9BBC - chains A and D of the 8 polymer chains in the assembly; structure by electron microscopy, 3.30 A resolution.

# Chain A
Molecule: TCRa
Organism: Homo sapiens
Chain sequence (273 residues; each row starts with the number of its first residue):
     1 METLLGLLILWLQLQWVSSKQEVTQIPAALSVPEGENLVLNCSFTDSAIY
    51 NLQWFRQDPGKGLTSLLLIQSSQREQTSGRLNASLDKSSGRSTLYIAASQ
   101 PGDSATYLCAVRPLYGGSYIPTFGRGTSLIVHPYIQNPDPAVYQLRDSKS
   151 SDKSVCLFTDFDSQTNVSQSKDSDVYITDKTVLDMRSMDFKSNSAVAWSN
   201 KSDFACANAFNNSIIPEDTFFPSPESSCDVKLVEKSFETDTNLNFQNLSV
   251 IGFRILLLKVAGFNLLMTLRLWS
Not modelled in the structure: 1-20
Cystine bridges: Cys-42/Cys-109, Cys-156/Cys-206
Covalent attachments: N-acetylglucosamine (NAG) linked to Asn-41, Asn-82, Asn-166, Asn-200, Asn-211
From the paper describing this entry:
  - post-translational modification sites: Asn-82
  - mutagenesis - S104C/V182C: decreased signaling in response to tetramers
  - mutagenesis - S104C/V182C: decreased signaling in response to peptide pulsed COS7-A2 cells
  - mutagenesis - S104C/V182C: unchanged signaling in response to PMA/IMY

# Chain D
Molecule: T-cell surface glycoprotein CD3 delta chain
Organism: Homo sapiens
UniProtKB: P04234 (CD3D_HUMAN); numbering as in UniProt (aligned over 1-171)
Chain sequence (171 residues; numbered 1 to 171; the number before each row is that of its first residue):
     1 MEHSTFLSGLVLATLLSQVSPFKIPIEELEDRVFVNCNTSITWVEGTVGT
    51 LLSDITRLDLGKRILDPRGIYRCNGTDIYKDKESTVQVHYRMCQSCVELD
   101 PATVAGIIVTDVIATLLLALGVFCFAGHETGRLSGAADTQALLRNDQVYQ
   151 PLRDRDDAQYSHLGGNWARNK
Not modelled in the structure: 1-21, 127-171
Cystine bridges: Cys-37/Cys-73, Cys-93/Cys-96
Covalent attachments: N-acetylglucosamine (NAG) linked to Asn-38, Asn-74
Swiss-Prot annotation at these positions:
  - modified residue (Phosphotyrosine): Tyr-149, Tyr-160
  - glycosylation (N-linked (GlcNAc...) asparagine): Asn-38, Asn-74
From the paper describing this entry:
  - post-translational modification sites: Asn-38, Asn-74
  - conformationally variable residues (order/disorder transition): Asn-38

# Interface between chain A and chain D
Contacting residue pairs - 28 pairs, chain A then chain D:
  Arg-186(A) / Leu-29(D)
  Arg-186(A) / Arg-57(D)  hydrogen bond (backbone-side chain)
  Ser-187(A) / Glu-30(D)  hydrogen bond
  Ser-187(A) / Phe-34(D)
  Ser-187(A) / Leu-52(D)
  Asp-189(A) / Leu-52(D)
  Asp-189(A) / Ser-53(D)  hydrogen bond
  Lys-235(A) / Lys-62(D)  hydrogen bond (backbone-side chain)
  Thr-239(A) / Gln-94(D)
  Thr-241(A) / Cys-93(D)
  Thr-241(A) / Cys-96(D)
  Asn-244(A) / Gln-94(D)  hydrogen bond (side chain-backbone)
  Asn-244(A) / Cys-96(D)  hydrogen bond (side chain-backbone)
  Asn-244(A) / Val-97(D)
  Phe-245(A) / Val-97(D)
  Phe-245(A) / Glu-98(D)
  Leu-248(A) / Val-97(D)  hydrophobic
  Leu-256(A) / Ala-114(D)  hydrophobic
  Lys-259(A) / Ala-114(D)
  Lys-259(A) / Thr-115(D)
  Lys-259(A) / Leu-118(D)
  Phe-263(A) / Leu-117(D)
  Phe-263(A) / Gly-121(D)
  Leu-266(A) / Gly-121(D)
  Leu-266(A) / Val-122(D)
  Leu-266(A) / Phe-125(D)  hydrophobic
  Met-267(A) / Gly-121(D)
  Met-267(A) / Cys-124(D)  hydrophobic
Other interface residues (no listed pair), chain A (18 interface residues in all): Met-185, Ser-236, Glu-238, Leu-269
Other interface residues (no listed pair), chain D (25 interface residues in all): Asn-36, Ile-64, Leu-99, Thr-110, Leu-120

# Overview
Chain A and chain D form an interface of 18 and 25 residues respectively, with 6 hydrogen bonds. Among the
polar pairs are Arg-186(A)/Arg-57(D), Ser-187(A)/Glu-30(D) and Asp-189(A)/Ser-53(D). From the paper:
S104C/V182C of chain A reduce signaling in response to tetramers; modification sites Asn-82(A) and Asn-38(D)
among others.
Here chain A is TCRa and chain D is T-cell surface glycoprotein CD3 delta chain, both from Homo sapiens. Entry
9BBC (TCR GDN detergent micelle) was determined by electron microscopy together with 9C3E from the same study.
